7NYY - chains D and E of the 8 polymer chains in the assembly; structure by electron microscopy, 6.80 A resolution (low resolution: residue-level contacts below are approximate; hydrogen-bond / salt-bridge calls are withheld).

Chain D:
Molecule: Chromosome partition protein MukF
Source organism: Photorhabdus thracensis
UniProt: A0A0F7LMQ4 (A0A0F7LMQ4_9GAMM); numbering as in UniProt (aligned over 1-440)
Amino-acid sequence (440 residues; each row starts with the number of its first residue):
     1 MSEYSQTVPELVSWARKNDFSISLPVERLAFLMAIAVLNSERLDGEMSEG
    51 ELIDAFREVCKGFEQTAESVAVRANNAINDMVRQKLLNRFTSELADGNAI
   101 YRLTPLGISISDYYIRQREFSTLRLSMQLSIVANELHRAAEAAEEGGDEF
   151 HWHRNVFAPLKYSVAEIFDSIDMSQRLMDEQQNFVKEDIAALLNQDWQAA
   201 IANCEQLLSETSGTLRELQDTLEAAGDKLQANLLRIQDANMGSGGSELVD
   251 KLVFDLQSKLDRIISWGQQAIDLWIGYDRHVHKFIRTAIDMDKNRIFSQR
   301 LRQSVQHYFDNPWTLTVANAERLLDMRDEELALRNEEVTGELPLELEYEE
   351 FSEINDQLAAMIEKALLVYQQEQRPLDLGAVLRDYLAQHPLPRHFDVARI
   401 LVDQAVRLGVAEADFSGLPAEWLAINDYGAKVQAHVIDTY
Not modelled in the structure: 1-21, 116-440

Chain E:
Molecule: Chromosome partition protein MukE
Source organism: Photorhabdus thracensis
UniProt: A0A0F7LPV6 (A0A0F7LPV6_9GAMM); residue numbers follow UniProt; this construct covers 1-240
Amino-acid sequence (240 residues; numbered 1 to 240; the number before each row is that of its first residue):
     1 MSSTHIEQFMPVKLAQALANSLFPELDSQLRAGRHIGIDDLDNHAFLMDF
    51 QEQLEEFYARYNVELIRAPEGFFYLRPRSTTLIPRSVLSELDMMVGKILC
   101 YLYLSPERLANQGIFTSQELYEELISLADEGKLMKFVNQRSSGSDLDKQK
   151 LQEKVRTTLNRLRRLGMVYFLPNNNNKFTITEAVFRFGADVRSGDDPREI
   201 QLRMIRDGEAMPVEGSLSLDDSENDETPDNSAEGAGDEQP
Not modelled in the structure: 1-8, 214-240

Interface between chain D and chain E:
Contacting residue pairs - 14 pairs, chain D then chain E:
  Glu49(D) with Lys177(E)
  Arg89(D) with Ala110(E); Asn111(E)
  Thr91(D) with Ala110(E); Asn111(E); Gln112(E); Ile114(E)
  Ala95(D) with Asn173(E)
  Asp96(D) with Asn173(E)
  Gly97(D) with Asn173(E); Lys177(E)
  Asn98(D) with Leu171(E); Asn173(E); Asn174(E)
Other interface residues (no listed pair), chain D (9 interface residues in all): Glu93, Ala99

Overview:
Chain D and chain E form an interface of 9 and 8 residues respectively.
Chain D is Chromosome partition protein MukF and chain E is Chromosome partition protein MukE, both from
Photorhabdus thracensis; the structure, Cryo-EM structure of the MukBEF monomer, was determined by electron
microscopy (same publication as 7NYW, 7NYX, 7NYZ, 7NZ0, 7NZ2, 7NZ3 and 7NZ4).
